PDB entry 3M8M | X-ray diffraction, 1.05 A resolution | chain A

# Chain A
Protein: Manganese peroxidase 1
Source organism: Phanerochaete chrysosporium
Notes: EC 1.11.1.13
Reference sequence: Q02567 (PEM1_PHACH); residues 1-357 here correspond to UniProt positions 22-378 (UniProt number = residue number + 21)
Amino-acid sequence (357 residues; each row starts with the number of its first residue):
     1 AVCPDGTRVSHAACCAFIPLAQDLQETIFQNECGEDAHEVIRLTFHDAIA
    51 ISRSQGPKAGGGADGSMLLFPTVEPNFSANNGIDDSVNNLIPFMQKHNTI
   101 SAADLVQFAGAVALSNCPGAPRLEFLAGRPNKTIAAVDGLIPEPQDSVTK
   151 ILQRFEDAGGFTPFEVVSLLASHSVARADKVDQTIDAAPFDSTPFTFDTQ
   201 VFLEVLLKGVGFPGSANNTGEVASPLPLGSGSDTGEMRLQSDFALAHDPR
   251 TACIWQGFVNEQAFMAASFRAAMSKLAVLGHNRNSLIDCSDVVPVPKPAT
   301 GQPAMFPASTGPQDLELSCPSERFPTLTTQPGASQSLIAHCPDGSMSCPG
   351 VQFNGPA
Cystine bridges: Cys-3/Cys-15, Cys-14/Cys-289, Cys-33/Cys-117, Cys-253/Cys-319, Cys-341/Cys-348
Covalent attachments: N-acetylglucosamine (NAG) linked to Asn-131; alpha-D-mannopyranose (MAN) linked to Ser-336
Ion coordination: Ca2+ site 1: Asp-47, Gly-62, Asp-64, Ser-66; heme Fe near His-173 (its only coordinating residue here); Ca2+ site 2: Ser-174, Asp-191, Thr-193, Thr-196, Asp-198
Residues lining bound ligands: heme (HEM): Glu-35, His-38, Glu-39, Ile-41, Arg-42, Phe-45, Pro-142, Glu-143, Pro-144, Ile-151, Phe-155, Leu-169, Leu-170, Ser-172, His-173, Val-175, Ala-176, Arg-177, Ala-178, Asp-179, Lys-180, Val-181, Phe-190, Leu-239, Ser-241, Phe-269, Met-273
UniProt features mapped onto this chain:
  - active site: His-46 (Proton acceptor)
  - binding site (Mn(2+)): Glu-35, Glu-39, Asp-179
  - binding site (Ca(2+)): Asp-47, Gly-62, Asp-64, Ser-66, Ser-174, Asp-191, Thr-193, Thr-196, Asp-198
  - binding site (heme b): His-173
  - site: Arg-42 (Transition state stabilizer)
  - glycosylation (N-linked (GlcNAc...) asparagine): Asn-76, Asn-131, Asn-217

# In short
Chain A binds heme. Alpha-D-mannopyranose is covalently linked to Ser-336. N-acetylglucosamine is covalently
linked to Asn-131. Asp-47, Gly-62, Asp-64 and Ser-66 form the Ca2+ site 1. Curated annotation (UniProt) lists
active-site residue His-46, 3 Mn2+-binding residues, 9 Ca2+-binding residues and heme b-binding residue
His-173.
Chain A is Manganese peroxidase 1 (Phanerochaete chrysosporium); the structure, 1.05 A Structure of
Manganese-free Manganese Peroxidase, was determined by X-ray diffraction, deposited together with 3M5Q.
